8EIC - chains A and B of the 3 polymer chains in the assembly; structure by X-ray diffraction, 2.62 A resolution.

[Chain A]
Molecule: Catenin beta-1
Source organism: Homo sapiens
Reference sequence: P35222 (CTNB1_HUMAN); numbering as in UniProt (aligned over 134-665)
Chain sequence (533 residues; numbered 133 to 665; the number before each row is that of its first residue):
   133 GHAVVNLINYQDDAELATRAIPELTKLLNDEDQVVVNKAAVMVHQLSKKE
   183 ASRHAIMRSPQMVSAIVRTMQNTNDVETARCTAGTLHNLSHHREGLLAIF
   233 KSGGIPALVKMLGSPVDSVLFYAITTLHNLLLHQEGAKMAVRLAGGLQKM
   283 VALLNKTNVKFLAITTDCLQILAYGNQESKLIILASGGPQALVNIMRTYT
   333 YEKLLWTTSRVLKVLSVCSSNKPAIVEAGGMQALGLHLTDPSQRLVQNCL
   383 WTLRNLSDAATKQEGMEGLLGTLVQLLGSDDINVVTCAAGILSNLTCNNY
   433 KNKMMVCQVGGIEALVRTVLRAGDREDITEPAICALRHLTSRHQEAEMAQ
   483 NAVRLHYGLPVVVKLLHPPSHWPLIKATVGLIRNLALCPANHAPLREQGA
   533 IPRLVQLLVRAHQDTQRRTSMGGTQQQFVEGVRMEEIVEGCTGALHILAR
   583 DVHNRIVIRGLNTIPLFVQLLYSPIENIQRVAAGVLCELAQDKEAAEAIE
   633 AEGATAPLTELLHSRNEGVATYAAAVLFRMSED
Disordered / not traced: 133-148, 665
Sequence notes: expression tag (133)
Ligand contacts: N,N'-(1,4-phenylene)diacetamide (WHL): Arg582, Cys619, Glu620, Gln623, Arg661
Swiss-Prot annotation at these positions:
  - region: Leu156 to Leu178 (Interaction with BCL9)
  - modified residue: Tyr142 (Phosphotyrosine), Ser191 (Phosphoserine), Ser246 (Phosphoserine), Tyr331 (Phosphotyrosine), Tyr333 (Phosphotyrosine), Ser552 (Phosphoserine), Thr556 (Microbial infection: Phosphothreonine), Cys619 (S-nitrosocysteine)
  - natural variant: Lys292 (K292N: Found in a patient with features of osteopathia striata cranial sclerosis; uncertain significance), Leu388 (L388P: In NEDSDV)
  - mutagenesis: Tyr142 (Y142E: No effect on interaction with BCL9 and BCL9L), Leu156 (L156A: Abolishes interaction with BCL9 but no effect on interaction with CDH3; when associated with A-159), Leu159 (L159A: No effect on interaction with BCL9 and CDH3. Abolishes interaction with BCL9 but no effect on interaction with CDH3; when associated with A-156), Leu178 (L178A: No effect on interaction with BCL9 and CDH3), Phe253 (F253A: Abolishes or strongly reduces AXIN2 binding), His260 (H260A: Abolishes or strongly reduces AXIN1 and AXIN2 binding. Strongly reduces phosphorylation and degradation; when associated with A-386 and A-383), Lys292 (K292A: Abolishes or strongly reduces AXIN1 and AXIN2 binding), Lys312 (K312E: Abolishes TCF7L2 binding), Tyr333 (Y333F: Abolished phosphorylation by SRC and interaction with isoform M2 of PKM (PKM2)), Lys345 (K345A: Abolishes APC binding), Trp383 (W383A: Abolishes APC binding. Strongly reduces phosphorylation and degradation; when associated with A-260 and A-386), Arg386 (R386A: Strongly reduces APC binding. Strongly reduces phosphorylation and degradation; when associated with A-260 and A-383), 7 further mutagenesis entries in UniProt

[Chain B]
Molecule: E3 ubiquitin-protein ligase Mdm2
Source organism: Homo sapiens
Notes: EC 2.3.2.27; fragment: P53 binding domain
Reference sequence: Q00987 (MDM2_HUMAN); residue numbers follow UniProt; this construct covers 17-111
Chain sequence (95 residues; row label = number of the first residue in the row):
    17 SQIPASEQETLVRPKPLLLKLLKSVGAQKDTYTMKEVLFYLGQYIMTKRL
    67 YDEKQQHIVYCSNDLLGDLFGVPSFSVKEHRKIYTMIYRNLVVVN
Disordered / not traced: 17-24, 111
Swiss-Prot annotation at these positions:
  - mutagenesis: Gly58 (G58A: No effect on its ability to induce apoptosis)

[How chain A and chain B interact]
Contacting residue pairs (8; chain A residue first):
  Asn430(A) - Glu25(B)
  Tyr432(A) - Tyr104(B)
  Tyr432(A) - Val109(B)  hydrophobic
  Lys433(A) - Val109(B)  hydrogen bond (side chain-backbone)
  His475(A) - Tyr104(B)  hydrogen bond (backbone-side chain)
  Gln476(A) - Tyr104(B)
  Glu479(A) - Arg97(B)
  Arg582(A) - His96(B)
Interface residues without a listed pair, chain A (8 interface residues in all): Arg474
Interface residues without a listed pair, chain B (7 interface residues in all): Thr26, Val110

[Summary]
8 residues of chain A and 7 residues of chain B are in contact, with 2 hydrogen bonds. Polar contacts include
Lys433(A)-Val109(B) and His475(A)-Tyr104(B). Chain A binds N,N'-(1,4-phenylene)diacetamide. From UniProt: 19
mutagenesis sites on chain A; one mutagenesis site on chain B.
Here chain A is Catenin beta-1 and chain B is E3 ubiquitin-protein ligase Mdm2, both from Homo sapiens. Entry
8EIC (Crystal structure of beta-catenin and the MDM2 p53-binding domain in complex with H330, a Helicon
Polypeptide) was determined by X-ray diffraction, deposited together with 8EHZ, 8EI0, 8EI1, 8EI2, 8EI3, 8EI5
and 6 further entries.
